Entry 1N4L (X-ray diffraction, 2.00 A resolution); this record covers chains B and A of the 3 polymer chains in the assembly.

== Chain B ==
Molecule: 16-nt DNA strand
Sequence (16 nucleotides; each row starts with the number of its first residue):
     1 CTTTTTAAAA GAAAAG

== Chain A ==
Protein: Reverse Transcriptase
Organism: Moloney murine leukemia virus
Notes: EC 2.7.7.49
Reference sequence: P03355 (POL_MLVMO); residues 24-278 here correspond to UniProt positions 144-398 (UniProt number = residue number + 120)
Sequence (255 residues; each row starts with the number of its first residue):
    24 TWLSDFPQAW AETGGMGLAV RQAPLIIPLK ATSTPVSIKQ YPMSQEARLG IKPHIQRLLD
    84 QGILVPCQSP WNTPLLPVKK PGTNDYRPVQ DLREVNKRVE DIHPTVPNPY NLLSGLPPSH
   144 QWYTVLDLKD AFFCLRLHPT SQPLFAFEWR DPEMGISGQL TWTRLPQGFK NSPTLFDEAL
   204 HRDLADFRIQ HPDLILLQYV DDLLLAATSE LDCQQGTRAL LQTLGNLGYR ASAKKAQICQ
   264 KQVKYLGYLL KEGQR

== Interface between chain B and chain A ==
Pairs across the interface - 5 pairs, chain B then chain A:
  DC1(B) with Tyr-64(A), hydrogen bond to the base; Leu-99(A), base contact
  DT2(B) with Tyr-64(A), sugar contact; Arg-116(A), hydrogen bond to the base
  DT3(B) with Arg-116(A), hydrogen bond to the base
Other interface residues (no listed pair), chain B (4 interface residues in all): DT4
Other interface residues (no listed pair), chain A (4 interface residues in all): Lys-120

== In short ==
The chain B/chain A interface involves 4 residues from each chain; the contacts include 3 hydrogen bonds.
Among the polar pairs are DC1(B)/Tyr-64(A), DT2(B)/Arg-116(A) and DT3(B)/Arg-116(A).
Chain B is a 16-nt DNA strand and chain A is Reverse Transcriptase (Moloney murine leukemia virus); the
structure, A DNA analogue of the polypurine tract of HIV-1, was determined by X-ray diffraction.
